PDB entry 4Y8R | X-ray diffraction, 2.70 A resolution | chains S and T of the 28 polymer chains in the assembly

== Chain S ==
Protein: Proteasome subunit alpha type-6
Source organism: Saccharomyces cerevisiae S288c
Notes: EC 3.4.25.1
Reference sequence: P40302 (PSA6_YEAST); residues 0-233 here correspond to UniProt positions 1-234 (UniProt number = residue number + 1)
Chain sequence (234 residues; row label = number of the first residue in the row; numbering starts at 0):
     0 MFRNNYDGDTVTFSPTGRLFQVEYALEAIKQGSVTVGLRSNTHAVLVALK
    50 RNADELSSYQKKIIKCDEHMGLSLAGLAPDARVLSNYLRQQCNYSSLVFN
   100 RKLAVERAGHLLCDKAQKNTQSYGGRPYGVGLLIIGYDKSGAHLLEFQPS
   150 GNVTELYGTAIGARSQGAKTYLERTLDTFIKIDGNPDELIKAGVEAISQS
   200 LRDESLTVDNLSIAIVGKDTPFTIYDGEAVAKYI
Disordered / not traced: 0-2

== Chain T ==
Protein: Probable proteasome subunit alpha type-7
Source organism: Saccharomyces cerevisiae S288c
Notes: EC 3.4.25.1
Reference sequence: P21242 (PSA7_YEAST); residues -3 to 284 here correspond to UniProt positions 1-288 (UniProt number = residue number + 4)
Chain sequence (288 residues; numbered -3 to 284; the number before each row is that of its first residue; numbers below 1 keep their minus sign (Met-3 is residue -3)):
    -3 MTSIGTGYDLSNSVFSPDGRNFQVEYAVKAVENGTTSIGIKCNDGVVFAV
    47 EKLITSKLLVPQKNVKIQVVDRHIGCVYSGLIPDGRHLVNRGREEAASFK
    97 KLYKTPIPIPAFADRLGQYVQAHTLYNSVRPFGVSTIFGGVDKNGAHLYM
   147 LEPSGSYWGYKGAATGKGRQSAKAELEKLVDHHPEGLSAREAVKQAAKII
   197 YLAHEDNKEKDFELEISWCSLSETNGLHKFVKGDLLQEAIDFAQKEINGD
   247 DDEDEDDSDNVMSSDDENAPVATNANATTDQEGDIHLE
Disordered / not traced: -3 to 1, 245-284

== Interface between chain S and chain T ==
Contacting residue pairs (62; chain S residue first):
  Asn4(S) with Leu6(T)
  Tyr5(S) with Asp5(T), hydrogen bond; Leu6(T), hydrophobic
  Thr9(S) with Arg126(T)
  Val10(S) with Gln19(T); Asn123(T); Ser124(T); Val125(T); Arg126(T)
  Thr11(S) with Leu6(T); Gln19(T)
  Phe12(S) with Gln19(T); Tyr22(T), hydrophobic; Ala23(T), hydrophobic; Arg126(T); Pro127(T)
  Ser13(S) with Tyr22(T)
  Pro14(S) with Tyr22(T), hydrophobic; Lys25(T)
  Thr15(S) with Lys25(T)
  Gly16(S) with Tyr22(T); Lys25(T); Ala26(T)
  Leu18(S) with Leu77(T), hydrophobic; Arg126(T)
  His109(S) with Arg82(T)
  Cys112(S) with Arg82(T)
  Asp113(S) with Arg82(T), salt bridge; Asn86(T)
  Gln116(S) with Pro79(T); Asp80(T); His83(T), hydrogen bond; Arg126(T)
  Thr119(S) with Arg126(T), hydrogen bond (backbone-side chain)
  Gln120(S) with His119(T); Val125(T); Arg126(T), hydrogen bond (backbone-backbone); Phe128(T)
  Ser121(S) with Ser124(T)
  Tyr122(S) with Ser124(T), hydrogen bond (backbone-backbone)
  Ser149(S) with Pro79(T)
  Gly150(S) with Pro79(T)
  Asn151(S) with Ile78(T); Pro79(T)
  Thr153(S) with Leu55(T); Asn60(T)
  Glu154(S) with Val56(T), hydrogen bond (backbone-backbone); Lys59(T); Asn60(T), hydrogen bond (backbone-side chain)
  Leu155(S) with Leu54(T); Leu55(T); Val56(T)
  Tyr156(S) with Leu54(T), hydrogen bond (backbone-backbone); Leu55(T); Val56(T); Pro57(T)
  Gly157(S) with Leu54(T)
  Lys168(S) with Leu54(T)
  Leu171(S) with Leu54(T)
  Glu172(S) with Ser52(T), hydrogen bond; Lys53(T), hydrogen bond (side chain-backbone)
  Leu175(S) with Lys53(T)
Also at the interface, not in a pair above, chain S (35 interface residues in all): Arg38, Glu105, Val152, Phe178
Also at the interface, not in a pair above, chain T (30 interface residues in all): Gly129

== Overview ==
35 residues of chain S face 30 of chain T across their interface; the contacts include 10 hydrogen bonds and 1
salt bridge. Polar pairs include Asp113(S)-Arg82(T), Tyr5(S)-Asp5(T) and Gln116(S)-His83(T).
Here chain S is Proteasome subunit alpha type-6 and chain T is Probable proteasome subunit alpha type-7, both
from Saccharomyces cerevisiae S288c. Entry 4Y8R (Yeast 20S proteasome beta2-H116D mutant) was determined by
X-ray diffraction (same publication as 4Y69, 4Y6A, 4Y6V, 4Y6Z, 4Y70, 4Y74 and 34 further entries).
